8JA7 - chains B and D of the 5 polymer chains in the assembly; structure by electron microscopy, 3.02 A resolution.

[Chain B]
Molecule: Trehalose transport system permease protein SugB
Source organism: Mycobacterium tuberculosis H37Rv
UniProt: P9WG01 (SUGB_MYCTU); residues 2-274 here = UniProt positions 2-274
Chain sequence (274 residues; numbered 1 to 274; the number before each row is that of its first residue):
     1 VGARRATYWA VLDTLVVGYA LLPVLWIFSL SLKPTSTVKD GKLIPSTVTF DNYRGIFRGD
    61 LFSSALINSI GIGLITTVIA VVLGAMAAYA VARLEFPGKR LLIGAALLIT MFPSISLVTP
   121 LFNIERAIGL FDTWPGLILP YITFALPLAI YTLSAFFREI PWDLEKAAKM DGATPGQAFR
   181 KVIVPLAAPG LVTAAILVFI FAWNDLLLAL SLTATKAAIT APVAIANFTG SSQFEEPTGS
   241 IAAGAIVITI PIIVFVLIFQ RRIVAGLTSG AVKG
Disordered / not traced: 1, 273-274
Differences from the reference sequence: expression tag (1)

[Chain D]
Molecule: Trehalose import ATP-binding protein SugC
Source organism: Mycobacterium tuberculosis H37Rv
Notes: EC 7.5.2.-
UniProt: P9WQI3 (SUGC_MYCTU); numbering as in UniProt (aligned over 1-393)
Chain sequence (393 residues; numbered 1 to 393; the number before each row is that of its first residue):
     1 MAEIVLDHVN KSYPDGHTAV RDLNLTIADG EFLILVGPSG CGKTTTLNMI AGLEDISSGE
    61 LRIAGERVNE KAPKDRDIAM VFQSYALYPH MTVRQNIAFP LTLAKMRKAD IAQKVSETAK
   121 ILDLTNLLDR KPSQLSGGQR QRVAMGRAIV RHPKAFLMDE PLSNLDAKLR VQMRGEIAQL
   181 QRRLGTTTVY VTHDQTEAMT LGDRVVVMYG GIAQQIGTPE ELYERPANLF VAGFIGSPAM
   241 NFFPARLTAI GLTLPFGEVT LAPEVQGVIA AHPKPENVIV GVRPEHIQDA ALIDAYQRIR
   301 ALTFQVKVNL VESLGADKYL YFTTESPAVH SVQLDELAEV EGESALHENQ FVARVPAESK
   361 VAIGQSVELA FDTARLAVFD ADSGANLTIP HRA
Curated features (UniProtKB/Swiss-Prot):
  - motif: Leu-135 to Gln-139 (Helical C-loop)
  - binding site (ATP): Gly-37 to Thr-44
  - mutagenesis: His-193 (H193A: Decreased hydrolysis of ATP. No change in KM, but 2-fold reduction in Vmax compared to wild-type)

[Chain B / chain D interface]
Contacting residue pairs - 33 pairs, chain B then chain D:
  Asp-163(B) / Ser-84(D)  hydrogen bond
  Leu-164(B) / Ala-86(D)
  Leu-164(B) / Leu-87(D)
  Leu-164(B) / Tyr-88(D)  hydrophobic
  Leu-164(B) / Pro-89(D)
  Ala-167(B) / Phe-82(D)  hydrophobic
  Ala-167(B) / Ala-86(D)  hydrophobic
  Ala-167(B) / Tyr-88(D)
  Ala-168(B) / Tyr-88(D)  hydrogen bond (backbone-side chain)
  Lys-169(B) / Pro-73(D)
  Lys-169(B) / Lys-74(D)
  Met-170(B) / Ala-51(D)  hydrophobic
  Met-170(B) / Leu-53(D)  hydrophobic
  Met-170(B) / Ile-78(D)
  Met-170(B) / Met-80(D)  hydrophobic
  Met-170(B) / Phe-82(D)  hydrophobic
  Met-170(B) / Arg-151(D)  hydrogen bond (backbone-side chain)
  Asp-171(B) / Tyr-88(D)  hydrogen bond
  Asp-171(B) / Phe-99(D)
  Asp-171(B) / Pro-100(D)
  Asp-171(B) / Arg-147(D)  salt bridge
  Asp-171(B) / Arg-151(D)
  Gly-172(B) / Lys-74(D)
  Ala-173(B) / Lys-74(D)
  Ala-173(B) / Leu-103(D)
  Thr-174(B) / Lys-74(D)
  Gln-177(B) / Leu-103(D)
  Lys-181(B) / His-90(D)  hydrogen bond (backbone-side chain)
  Lys-181(B) / Met-91(D)
  Val-182(B) / Tyr-88(D)  hydrophobic
  Val-182(B) / His-90(D)
  Pro-185(B) / His-90(D)
  Leu-186(B) / His-90(D)
Interface residues without a listed pair, chain B (16 interface residues in all): Lys-166

[In short]
16 residues of chain B and 19 residues of chain D are in contact; the contacts include 5 hydrogen bonds and 1
salt bridge. Among the polar pairs are Asp-171(B)/Arg-147(D), Asp-163(B)/Ser-84(D) and Ala-168(B)/Tyr-88(D).
From UniProt: 8 ATP-binding residues and one mutagenesis site on chain D.
Here chain B is Trehalose transport system permease protein SugB and chain D is Trehalose import ATP-binding
protein SugC, both from Mycobacterium tuberculosis H37Rv. Entry 8JA7 (Cryo-EM structure of Mycobacterium
tuberculosis LpqY-SugABC in complex with trehalose) was determined by electron microscopy.
